PDB entry 7MO5 | X-ray diffraction, 1.55 A resolution | chains A and B

Chain A:
Protein: GTP-binding nuclear protein Ran
From: Homo sapiens
UniProtKB: P62826 (RAN_HUMAN); residues 1-216 here = UniProt positions 1-216
Sequence (217 residues; each row starts with the number of its first residue; numbering starts at 0):
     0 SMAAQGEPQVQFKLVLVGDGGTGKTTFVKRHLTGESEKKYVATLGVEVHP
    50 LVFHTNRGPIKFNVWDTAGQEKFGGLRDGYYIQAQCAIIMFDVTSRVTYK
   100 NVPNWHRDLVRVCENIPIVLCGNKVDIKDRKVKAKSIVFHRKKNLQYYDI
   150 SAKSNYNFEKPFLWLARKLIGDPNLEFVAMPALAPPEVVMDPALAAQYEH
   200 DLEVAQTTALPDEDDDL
Unresolved in the structure: 0-6, 209-216
Construct notes: expression tag (0); engineered mutation Ser35 (Phe in P62826)
Curated features (UniProtKB/Swiss-Prot):
  - region: Lys37 to Val45 (Switch-I), Gly68 to Gln84 (Switch-II), Asp211 to Leu216 (Interaction with RANBP1)
  - binding site (GTP): Asp18 to Thr25, Glu36 to Thr42, Gly68, Asn122 to Asp125, Ser150 to Lys152
  - site: Gln69 (Essential for GTP hydrolysis)
  - modified residue: Ala2 (N-acetylalanine), Thr24 (Phosphothreonine), Lys37 (N6-acetyllysine), Lys60 (N6-acetyllysine), Lys71 (N6-acetyllysine), Lys99 (N6-acetyllysine), Lys134 (N6-acetyllysine), Lys159 (N6-acetyllysine)
  - cross-link (Glycyl lysine isopeptide (Lys-Gly)): Lys71 (interchain with G-Cter in SUMO2), Lys152 (interchain with G-Cter in SUMO2)
  - mutagenesis: Gly19 (G19V: Blocks DNA replication; when associated with L-69), Thr24 (T24L: Has low binding affinity for GTP and GDP. Almost completely abolishes interaction with BIRC5; T24N: Has low binding affinity for GTP and GDP. Decreases nuclear import of proteins and RNA ...), Thr25 (T25A: Minor effect on the interaction with the alpha phosphate group of bound GTP), Lys37 (K37Q: Mimics acetylation; enhances the nuclear export of RELA/p65; K37R: Decreased acetylation), Tyr39 (Y39A: Abolishes steric hindrance that traps the essential Q-69 in an unreactive position, and causes slow GTP hydrolysis in wild-type ...), Gln69 (Q69L: Strongly decreased GTPase activity. Probably locked in the GTP-bound form. Loss of interaction with NUTF2. Decreases nuclear location and leads to cytoplasmic location during interphase ...), Glu70 (E70A: Strongly decreases the relase of bound GDP), Arg76 (R76E: Probable loss of interaction with NUTF2. Loss of transport to the nucleus), Lys134 (K134Q: Loss of normal mitotic chromosome segregation and defective mitotic spindle orientation; K134R: Loss of normal mitotic chromosome segregation and formation of sister chromatid bridges), Asp211 to Leu216 (No effect on GTPase activity. Abolishes interaction with RANBP1)
Ion coordination: Mg2+: Thr24 (together with GDP)
Ligand contacts: GDP (guanosine-5'-diphosphate): Asp18, Gly19, Gly20, Thr21, Gly22, Lys23, Thr24, Thr25, Glu70, Lys71, Asn122, Lys123, Asp125, Ile126, Ser150, Ala151, Lys152

Chain B:
Protein: Nuclear pore complex protein Nup153
From: Rattus norvegicus
Notes: fragment: ZINC FINGER 4 of NUP153
UniProtKB: P49791 (NU153_RAT); residues 838-874 here = UniProt positions 838-874
Sequence (42 residues; each row starts with the number of its first residue):
   833 GPLGSLGLDKFKKPEGSWDCEVCLVQNKADSTKCIACESAKP
Unresolved in the structure: 833-838
Construct notes: expression tag (833-837)
Curated features (UniProtKB/Swiss-Prot):
  - binding site (Zn(2+)): Cys852, Cys855, Cys866, Cys869
Ion coordination: Zn2+: Cys852, Cys855, Cys866, Cys869

Interface between chain A and chain B:
Contacting residue pairs (26; chain A residue first):
  Pro7(A) - Phe843(B)
  Gln8(A) - Phe843(B)
  Val9(A) - Phe843(B)  hydrophobic
  Gln10(A) - Asp851(B)  hydrogen bond
  Lys12(A) - Val857(B)
  Lys38(A) - Glu853(B)
  Lys38(A) - Val854(B)
  Val40(A) - Val854(B)
  Val40(A) - Cys855(B)  hydrophobic
  Val40(A) - Cys869(B)  hydrophobic
  Thr42(A) - Cys869(B)  hydrogen bond (side chain-backbone)
  Leu43(A) - Ala868(B)
  Val47(A) - Cys855(B)
  Arg56(A) - Gly839(B)  hydrogen bond (side chain-backbone)
  Arg56(A) - Leu840(B)  hydrogen bond (backbone-backbone)
  Pro58(A) - Leu840(B)
  Ile59(A) - Leu840(B)  hydrophobic
  Lys60(A) - Leu856(B)
  Asn62(A) - Leu856(B)
  Trp64(A) - Cys855(B)  hydrophobic
  Trp64(A) - Val857(B)  hydrophobic
  Trp64(A) - Ala868(B)  hydrophobic
  Gly78(A) - Ala868(B)
  Ile81(A) - Ile867(B)
  Ile81(A) - Ala868(B)  hydrophobic
  Gln82(A) - Ile867(B)
Interface residues without a listed pair, chain A (22 interface residues in all): Tyr39, Pro49, Ile169
Interface residues without a listed pair, chain B (14 interface residues in all): Lys845, Gln858

In short:
Chain A and chain B form an interface of 22 and 14 residues respectively; the contacts include 4 hydrogen
bonds. Among the polar pairs are Gln10(A)-Asp851(B), Thr42(A)-Cys869(B) and Arg56(A)-Gly839(B). Ligands of
chain A: GDP.
Chain A is GTP-binding nuclear protein Ran (Homo sapiens) and chain B is Nuclear pore complex protein Nup153
(Rattus norvegicus); the structure, Crystal Structure of the ZnF4 of Nucleoporin NUP153 in complex with
Ran-GDP, was determined by X-ray diffraction together with 7MNI, 7MNL, 7MNM, 7MNN, 7MNO, 7MNP and 14 further
entries from the same study.
